Entry 1G2P (X-ray diffraction, 1.75 A resolution); this record covers chain A.

# Chain A
Name: Adenine phosphoribosyltransferase 1
Source organism: Saccharomyces cerevisiae
Notes: EC 2.4.2.7
UniProtKB: P49435 (APT1_YEAST); residues 1-187 here = UniProt positions 1-187
Amino-acid sequence (187 residues; row label = number of the first residue in the row):
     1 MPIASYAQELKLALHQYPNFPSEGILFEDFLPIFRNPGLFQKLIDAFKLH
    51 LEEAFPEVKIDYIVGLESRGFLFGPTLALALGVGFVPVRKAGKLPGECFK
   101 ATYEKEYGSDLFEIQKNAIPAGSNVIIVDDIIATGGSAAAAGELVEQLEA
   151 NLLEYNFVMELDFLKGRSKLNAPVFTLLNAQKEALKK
Disordered / not traced: 1-4, 105-108, 179-187
UniProt features mapped onto this chain:
  - binding site (AMP): Ala-133 to Ser-137
  - modified residue: Ser-68 (Phosphoserine)
  - mutagenesis: Arg-69 (R69A: 4-fold decrease in activity), Arg-89 (R89A: 2-fold decrease in activity), Lys-90 (K90A: 30-fold decrease in activity), Lys-93 (K93A: Small increase in activity), Tyr-103 (Y103F: 4-fold increase in activity), Glu-106 (E106L: 1 million-fold decrease in activity; E106Q: 2-fold decrease in activity), Tyr-107 (Y107D: 2/3-fold decrease in activity; Y107F: Small decrease in activity), Gly-108 (G108A: Small decrease in activity; G108H: 2/3-fold decrease in activity)

# Summary
Curated annotation (UniProt) lists 5 AMP-binding residues and 8 mutagenesis sites.
Chain A is Adenine phosphoribosyltransferase 1 (Saccharomyces cerevisiae); the structure, Crystal structure of
adenine phosphoribosyltransferase, was determined by X-ray diffraction (same publication as 1G2Q).
